Entry 5S5X (X-ray diffraction, 2.32 A resolution); this record covers chains B and E of the 6 polymer chains in the assembly.

# Chain B
Protein: Tubulin beta-2B chain
Source organism: Bos taurus
UniProtKB: Q6B856 (TBB2B_BOVIN); the author numbering skips numbers that UniProt does not, so the offset changes along the chain: 1-42 = UniProt 1-42; 45-360 = UniProt 43-358; 369-455 = UniProt 359-445
Amino-acid sequence (445 residues; row label = number of the first residue in the row; note: 10 numbers in that range are skipped by the numbering (no residue carries them; nothing is unmodelled there)):
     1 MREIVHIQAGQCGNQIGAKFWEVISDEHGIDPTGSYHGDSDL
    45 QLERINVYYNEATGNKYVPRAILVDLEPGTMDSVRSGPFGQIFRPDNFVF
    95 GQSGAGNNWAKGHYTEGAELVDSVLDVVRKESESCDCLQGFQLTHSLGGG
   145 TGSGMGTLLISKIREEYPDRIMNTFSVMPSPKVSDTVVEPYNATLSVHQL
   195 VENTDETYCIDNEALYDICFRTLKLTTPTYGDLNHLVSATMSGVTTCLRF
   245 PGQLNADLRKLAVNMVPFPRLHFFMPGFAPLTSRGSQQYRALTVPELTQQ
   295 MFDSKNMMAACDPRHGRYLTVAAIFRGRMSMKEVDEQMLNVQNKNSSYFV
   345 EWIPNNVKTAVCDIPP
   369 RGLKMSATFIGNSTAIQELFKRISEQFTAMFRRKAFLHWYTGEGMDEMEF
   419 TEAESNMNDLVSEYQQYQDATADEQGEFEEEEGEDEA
Unresolved in the structure: 279-280, 438-455
Bound ions: Mg2+: Gln-11 (together with GDP); Ca2+: Glu-113 (shared with 1 residue of chain C)
Residues lining bound ligands:
  - GDP (guanosine-5'-diphosphate): Gly-10, Gln-11, Cys-12, Gln-15, Ile-16, Asp-69, Ala-99, Asn-101, Ser-140, Gly-142, Gly-143, Gly-144, Thr-145, Gly-146, Ser-147, Val-171, Pro-173, Val-177, Asp-179, Glu-183, Asn-206, Leu-209, Tyr-224, Leu-227, Asn-228
  - S9S (N-[2-(4-fluorophenyl)ethyl]methanesulfonamide): Val-177, Ser-178, Asp-179, Tyr-210, Pro-222, Thr-223, Tyr-224, Leu-227

# Chain E
Protein: Stathmin-4
Source organism: Rattus norvegicus
UniProtKB: P63043 (STMN4_RAT); residues 5-145 here correspond to UniProt positions 49-189 (UniProt number = residue number + 44)
Amino-acid sequence (143 residues; row label = number of the first residue in the row):
     3 MADMEVIELNKCTSGQSFEVILKPPSFDGVPEFNASLPRRRDPSLEEIQK
    53 KLEAAEERRKYQEAELLKHLAEKREHEREVIQKAIEENNNFIKMAKEKLA
   103 QKMESNKENREAHLAAMLERLQEKDKHAEEVRKNKELKEEASR
Unresolved in the structure: 3-5, 29-43, 144-145
Construct notes: initiating methionine (3); expression tag (4)

# How chain B and chain E interact
Residue-residue contacts (24):
  His-107(B) / Lys-75(E)  hydrogen bond
  Tyr-108(B) / His-78(E)  hydrogen bond
  Tyr-108(B) / Glu-79(E)
  Tyr-108(B) / Val-82(E)  hydrophobic
  Tyr-108(B) / Ile-83(E)
  Leu-152(B) / Glu-79(E)
  Ser-155(B) / Leu-72(E)
  Ser-155(B) / Lys-75(E)
  Ser-155(B) / Arg-76(E)  hydrogen bond
  Lys-156(B) / Arg-76(E)
  Lys-156(B) / Glu-79(E)  salt bridge
  Arg-158(B) / Leu-68(E)
  Glu-159(B) / Leu-72(E)
  Glu-159(B) / Arg-76(E)  salt bridge
  Gln-193(B) / Lys-75(E)
  Glu-196(B) / His-71(E)  salt bridge
  Thr-409(B) / Glu-89(E)
  Glu-411(B) / Val-82(E)
  Glu-411(B) / Ala-86(E)
  Gly-412(B) / Val-82(E)
  Gly-412(B) / Lys-85(E)
  Gly-412(B) / Ala-86(E)
  Met-413(B) / Val-82(E)
  Glu-417(B) / His-78(E)  salt bridge
Other interface residues (no listed pair), chain B (17 interface residues in all): Thr-109, Pro-162, Gly-410
Other interface residues (no listed pair), chain E (14 interface residues in all): Glu-65, Leu-69

# Summary
17 residues of chain B and 14 residues of chain E are in contact; the contacts include 3 hydrogen bonds and 4
salt bridges. Polar pairs include Lys-156(B)/Glu-79(E), Glu-159(B)/Arg-76(E) and Glu-196(B)/His-71(E). Chain B
binds GDP and compound S9S.
Here chain B is Tubulin beta-2B chain (Bos taurus) and chain E is Stathmin-4 (Rattus norvegicus). Entry 5S5X
(Tubulin-Z45705015-complex) was determined by X-ray diffraction (same publication as 5S4L, 5S4M, 5S4N, 5S4O,
5S4P, 5S4Q and 52 further entries).
